Entry 7RU5 (electron microscopy, 3.60 A resolution); this record covers chains C and A of the 7 polymer chains in the assembly.

Chain C (and A):
Name: Spike glycoprotein
From: Severe acute respiratory syndrome coronavirus 2
Notes: chain A of this document is another copy of the same molecule, construct and numbering; everything in this record applies to it too
UniProt: P0DTC2 (SPIKE_SARS2); residues 1-1208 here = UniProt positions 1-1208
Chain sequence (1280 residues; each row starts with the number of its first residue):
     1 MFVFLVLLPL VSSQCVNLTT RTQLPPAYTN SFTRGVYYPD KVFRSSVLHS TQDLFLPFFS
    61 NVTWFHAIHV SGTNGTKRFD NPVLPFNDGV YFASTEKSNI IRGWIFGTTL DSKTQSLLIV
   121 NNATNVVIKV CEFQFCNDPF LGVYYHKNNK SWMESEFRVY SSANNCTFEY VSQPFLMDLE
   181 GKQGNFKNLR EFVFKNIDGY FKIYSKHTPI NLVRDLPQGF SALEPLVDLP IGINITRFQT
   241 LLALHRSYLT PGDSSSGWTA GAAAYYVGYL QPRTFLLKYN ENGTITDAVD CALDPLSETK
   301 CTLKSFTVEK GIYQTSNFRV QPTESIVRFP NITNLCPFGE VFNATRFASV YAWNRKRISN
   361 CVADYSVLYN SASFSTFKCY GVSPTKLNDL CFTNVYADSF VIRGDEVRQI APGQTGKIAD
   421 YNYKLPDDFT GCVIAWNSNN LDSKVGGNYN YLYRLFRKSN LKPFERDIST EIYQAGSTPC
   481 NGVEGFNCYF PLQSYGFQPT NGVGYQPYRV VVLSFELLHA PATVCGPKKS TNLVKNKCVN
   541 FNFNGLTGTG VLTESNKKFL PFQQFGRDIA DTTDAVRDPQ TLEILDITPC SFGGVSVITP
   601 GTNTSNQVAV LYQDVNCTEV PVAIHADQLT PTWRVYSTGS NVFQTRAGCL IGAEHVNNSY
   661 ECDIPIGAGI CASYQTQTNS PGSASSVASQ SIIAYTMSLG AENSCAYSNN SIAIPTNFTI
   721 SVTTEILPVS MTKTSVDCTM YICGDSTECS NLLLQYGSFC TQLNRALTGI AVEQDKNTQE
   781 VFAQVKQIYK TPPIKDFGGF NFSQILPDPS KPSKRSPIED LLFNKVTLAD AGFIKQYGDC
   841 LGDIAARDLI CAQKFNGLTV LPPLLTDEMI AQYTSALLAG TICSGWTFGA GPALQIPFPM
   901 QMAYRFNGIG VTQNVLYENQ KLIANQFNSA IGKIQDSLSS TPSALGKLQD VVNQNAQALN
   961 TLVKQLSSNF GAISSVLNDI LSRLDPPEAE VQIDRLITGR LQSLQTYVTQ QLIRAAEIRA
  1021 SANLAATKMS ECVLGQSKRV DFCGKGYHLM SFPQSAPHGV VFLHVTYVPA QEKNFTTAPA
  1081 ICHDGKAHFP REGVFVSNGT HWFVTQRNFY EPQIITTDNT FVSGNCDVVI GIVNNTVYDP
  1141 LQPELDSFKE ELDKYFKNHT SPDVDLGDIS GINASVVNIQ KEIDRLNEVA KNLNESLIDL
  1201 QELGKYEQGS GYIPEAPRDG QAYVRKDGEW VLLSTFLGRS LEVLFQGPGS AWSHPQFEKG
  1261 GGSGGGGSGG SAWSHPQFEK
Not modelled in the structure: 1-13, 71-75, 248-253, 619-636, 677-688, 1148-1280 (chain A: 1-13, 67-78, 144-152, 176-184, 248-253, 260-261, 388-394, 427-428, 516-521, 619-639, 677-688, 828-847, 1148-1280)
Disulfide bonds: Cys15-Cys136, Cys131-Cys166, Cys291-Cys301, Cys336-Cys361, Cys379-Cys432, Cys391-Cys525, Cys480-Cys488, Cys538-Cys590, Cys617-Cys649, Cys662-Cys671, Cys738-Cys760, Cys743-Cys749, Cys840-Cys851, Cys1032-Cys1043, Cys1082-Cys1126
Glycans and other covalent adducts: N-acetylglucosamine (NAG) linked to Asn17, Asn148, Asn282, Asn616, Asn709, Asn717, Asn801, Asn1074, Asn1098, Asn1134
Differences from the reference sequence: engineered mutation Gly682 (Arg in P0DTC2), Ser683 (Arg in P0DTC2), Ser685 (Arg in P0DTC2), Cys705 (Val in P0DTC2), Pro817 (Phe in P0DTC2), Cys883 (Thr in P0DTC2), Pro892 (Ala in P0DTC2), Pro899 (Ala in P0DTC2), Pro942 (Ala in P0DTC2), Pro986 (Lys in P0DTC2), Pro987 (Val in P0DTC2); expression tag (1209-1280)
Ligand contacts: N-acetylglucosamine (NAG; 2-acetamido-2-deoxy-beta-D-glucopyranose): Ile834, Lys835, Gln836, Tyr837
What the authors report for this chain:
  - mutagenesis - E484K: abolished binding to eCC6.30 variants

How chain C and chain A interact:
Pairs across the interface (184):
  Asn317(C) with Asp737(A), hydrogen bond
  Arg319(C) with Met740(A), hydrogen bond; Asp745(A), salt bridge
  Arg357(C) with Tyr200(A)
  Gly381(C) with Arg983(A), hydrogen bond (backbone-side chain); Leu984(A)
  Val382(C) with Arg983(A)
  Ser383(C) with Arg983(A), hydrogen bond (backbone-backbone); Asp985(A)
  Lys386(C) with Leu981(A); Ser982(A); Arg983(A); Leu984(A)
  Leu390(C) with Ser982(A); Arg983(A)
  Asn394(C) with Tyr200(A), hydrogen bond
  Tyr396(C) with Tyr200(A), hydrogen bond; Pro230(A)
  Thr430(C) with Arg983(A), hydrogen bond
  Ala475(C) with Tyr369(A)
  Gly476(C) with Tyr369(A), hydrogen bond (backbone-side chain); Asn370(A)
  Ser477(C) with Asn370(A), hydrogen bond (backbone-side chain)
  Phe486(C) with Tyr369(A); Asn370(A); Ser371(A); Phe374(A); Ser375(A); Thr376(A)
  Asn487(C) with Tyr369(A), hydrogen bond; Asn370(A), hydrogen bond (side chain-backbone)
  Leu517(C) with Arg983(A)
  His519(C) with Lys41(A), hydrogen bond (backbone-side chain)
  Ala520(C) with Lys41(A)
  Thr547(C) with Asn978(A)
  Gly548(C) with Asn978(A)
  Thr549(C) with Asp745(A)
  Lys558(C) with Phe43(A); Asn282(A)
  Phe559(C) with Phe43(A), hydrophobic
  Leu560(C) with Glu224(A)
  Phe562(C) with Asp40(A); Lys41(A); Pro225(A), hydrophobic
  Gln563(C) with Asp40(A), hydrogen bond (side chain-backbone); Lys41(A); Val42(A), hydrogen bond (side chain-backbone); Phe43(A)
  Gln564(C) with Lys41(A), hydrogen bond (backbone-backbone)
  Phe565(C) with Lys41(A), hydrogen bond (backbone-backbone); Val42(A); Phe43(A), hydrogen bond (backbone-backbone)
  Gly566(C) with Phe43(A)
  Arg567(C) with Val42(A); Phe43(A), hydrogen bond (backbone-backbone); Arg44(A)
  Asp568(C) with Ala852(A)
  Ile569(C) with Asp848(A); Leu849(A), hydrophobic; Ala852(A), hydrophobic
  Ala570(C) with Asn856(A); Val963(A), hydrophobic
  Asp571(C) with Arg44(A), salt bridge
  Thr588(C) with Phe855(A)
  Pro589(C) with Phe855(A), hydrophobic
  Phe592(C) with Met740(A), hydrophobic; Lys854(A); Phe855(A); Gly857(A)
  Asp614(C) with Lys854(A), salt bridge
  Ala647(C) with Pro862(A), hydrophobic
  Pro665(C) with Leu864(A), hydrophobic
  Gly667(C) with Pro863(A); Leu864(A)
  Ala668(C) with Pro863(A), hydrogen bond (backbone-backbone); Leu864(A); Thr866(A)
  Gly669(C) with Leu864(A), hydrogen bond (backbone-backbone); Thr866(A); Met869(A)
  Ile670(C) with Leu864(A)
  Cys671(C) with Leu864(A), hydrophobic
  Met697(C) with Leu864(A); Met869(A), hydrophobic
  Leu699(C) with Ile788(A), hydrophobic; Leu865(A), hydrophobic; Met869(A); Gln872(A); Tyr873(A), hydrogen bond (backbone-side chain)
  Gly700(C) with Lys786(A); Ile788(A)
  Ala701(C) with Lys786(A), hydrogen bond (backbone-backbone); Gln787(A); Ile788(A), hydrogen bond (backbone-backbone)
  Glu702(C) with Ile788(A); Lys790(A), salt bridge
  Asn703(C) with Gln787(A); Ile788(A), hydrogen bond (backbone-backbone); Tyr789(A)
  Cys705(C) with Cys883(A), disulfide; Gln895(A)
  Ala706(C) with Cys883(A); Gln895(A), hydrogen bond (backbone-side chain)
  Tyr707(C) with Pro792(A), hydrophobic; Ile794(A), hydrophobic; Phe797(A), hydrophobic; Ile882(A); Cys883(A); Ile896(A); Pro897(A); Phe898(A), hydrogen bond (side chain-backbone); Pro899(A)
  Ser708(C) with Pro897(A)
  Asn710(C) with Pro897(A)
  Ser711(C) with Gln895(A); Pro897(A)
  Ile712(C) with Gln895(A); Pro897(A)
  Ala713(C) with Leu894(A), hydrophobic; Gln895(A), hydrogen bond (backbone-backbone)
  Pro715(C) with Leu894(A)
  Gln957(C) with Arg765(A), hydrogen bond
  Thr961(C) with Gln762(A)
  Gln965(C) with Gly757(A); Ser758(A), hydrogen bond (side chain-backbone); Phe759(A); Gln762(A)
  Ser968(C) with Gln755(A), hydrogen bond (side chain-backbone); Tyr756(A), hydrogen bond (side chain-backbone); Gly757(A), hydrogen bond (side chain-backbone)
  Asn969(C) with Gln755(A)
  Phe970(C) with Gln755(A), hydrogen bond (backbone-backbone); Tyr756(A); Gly757(A); Phe759(A), hydrophobic
  Gly971(C) with Gln755(A), hydrogen bond (backbone-backbone)
  Arg995(C) with Tyr756(A), hydrogen bond; Asp994(A), salt bridge
  Gln1002(C) with Gln1002(A), hydrogen bond; Gln1005(A), hydrogen bond
  Ser1003(C) with Phe759(A)
  Gln1010(C) with Leu1012(A)
  Ile1013(C) with Leu1012(A), hydrophobic
  Glu1017(C) with Arg1019(A), salt bridge
  Arg1039(C) with Thr1027(A); Glu1031(A); Arg1039(A)
  Val1040(C) with Ser1030(A); Glu1031(A), hydrogen bond (backbone-side chain); Leu1034(A)
  Asp1041(C) with Gln784(A); Gly889(A); Ser1030(A), hydrogen bond
  Lys1045(C) with Gly889(A)
  Tyr1047(C) with Ala890(A), hydrophobic
  Val1068(C) with Gly891(A)
  Pro1069(C) with Ala890(A); Pro892(A)
  Glu1072(C) with Pro892(A); Ala893(A); Leu894(A)
  Thr1077(C) with Met900(A)
  Ala1078(C) with Met900(A)
  Pro1079(C) with Met900(A); Tyr917(A), hydrophobic
  Phe1089(C) with Gln913(A); Asn914(A); Tyr917(A), hydrophobic
  Pro1090(C) with Gln913(A), hydrogen bond (backbone-side chain)
  Gly1093(C) with Tyr904(A), hydrogen bond (backbone-side chain)
  Val1094(C) with Tyr904(A)
  Arg1107(C) with Trp886(A); Thr887(A); Tyr904(A)
  Phe1121(C) with Thr912(A); Asn914(A)
  Ser1123(C) with Asn914(A), hydrogen bond; Glu918(A)
  Gly1124(C) with Glu918(A)
  Val1128(C) with Glu918(A)
  Ile1130(C) with Gln920(A)
  Leu1141(C) with Leu1141(A), hydrophobic; Glu1144(A)
  Leu1145(C) with Glu1144(A)
Interface residues without a listed pair, chain C (113 interface residues in all): Thr478, Leu518, Lys557, Gln613, Cys662, Ile666, Thr696, Ser704, Asn709, Ile714, Thr1006, Thr1009, Gly1046, Ala1070, Asn1074, Val1129
Interface residues without a listed pair, chain A (101 interface residues in all): Tyr38, Phe377, Leu861, Leu966, Ser967, Asp979, Thr1009, Gly1035, Leu1145
Inter-chain disulfides: Cys705(C)-Cys883(A)

Summary:
113 residues of chain C and 101 residues of chain A are in contact, with 1 disulfide bond, 42 hydrogen bonds
and 6 salt bridges. Among the polar pairs are Arg319(C)-Asp745(A), Asp571(C)-Arg44(A) and Asp614(C)-Lys854(A).
Chain C binds N-acetylglucosamine. The paper reports that E484K of chain C abolishes binding to eCC6.30
variants.
Both chains are Spike glycoprotein (Severe acute respiratory syndrome coronavirus 2). Entry 7RU5 (CC6.30
fragment antigen binding in complex with SARS-CoV-2-6P-Mut7 S protein (non-uniform refinement)) was determined
by electron microscopy, deposited together with 7RU1, 7RU2 and 7RU8.
